Entry 6DFW (X-ray diffraction, 3.20 A resolution); this record covers chains A and E of the 4 polymer chains in the assembly.

Chain A:
Protein: H-2 class II histocompatibility antigen, A-D alpha chain
Organism: Mus musculus
UniProt: P04228 (HA2D_MOUSE); residues 1-183 here correspond to UniProt positions 26-208 (UniProt number = residue number + 25)
Sequence (183 residues; numbered 1 to 183; the number before each row is that of its first residue):
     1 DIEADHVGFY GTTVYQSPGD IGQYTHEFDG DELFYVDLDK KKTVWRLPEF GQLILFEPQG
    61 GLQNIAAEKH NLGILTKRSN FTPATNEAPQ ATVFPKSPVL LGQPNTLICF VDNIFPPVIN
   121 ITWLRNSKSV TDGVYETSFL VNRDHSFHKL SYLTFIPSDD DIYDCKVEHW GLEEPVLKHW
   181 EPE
Disordered / not traced: 183
Swiss-Prot annotation at these positions:
  - region: E181 to E183 (Connecting peptide)
  - glycosylation: N120 (N-linked (GlcNAc...) asparagine)
Disulfide bonds: C109-C165

Chain E:
Protein: 8F10 alpha chain
Organism: Mus musculus
Sequence (210 residues; row label = number of the first residue in the row):
     1 MEQVEQLPSI LRVQEGSSAS INCSYEDSAS NYFPWYKQEP GENPKLIIDI RSNMERKQTQ
    61 GLIVLLDKKA KRFSLHITDT QPGDSAMYFC AASRRGSGGS NYKLTFGKGT LLTVTPNIQN
   121 PDPAVYQLRD SKSSDKSVCL FTDFDSQTNV SQSKDSDVYI TDKCVLDMRS MDFKSNSAVA
   181 WSNKSDFACA NAFNNSIIPE DTFFPSPESS
Disordered / not traced: 1, 111-119, 132-134, 145-174, 183-210
Disulfide bonds: C23-C90

How chain A and chain E interact:
Contacting residue pairs - 4 pairs, chain A then chain E:
  E57(A) with S97(E); G99(E); S100(E)
  G60(A) with G98(E)
Also at the interface, not in a pair above, chain A (4 interface residues in all): Q59, Q63
Also at the interface, not in a pair above, chain E (5 interface residues in all): Y102

Overview:
4 residues of chain A face 5 of chain E across their interface.
Here chain A is H-2 class II histocompatibility antigen, A-D alpha chain and chain E is 8F10 alpha chain, both
from Mus musculus. Entry 6DFW (TCR 8F10 in complex with IAg7-p8G9E) was determined by X-ray diffraction
together with 6DFQ, 6DFS, 6DFV and 6DFX from the same study.
